Entry 3D85 (X-ray diffraction, 1.90 A resolution); this record covers chains A and C of the 4 polymer chains in the assembly.

Chain A:
Protein: FAB of antibody 7G10, light chain
Organism: Homo sapiens
Notes: fragment: light chain; antibody fragment or engineered binder
Sequence (214 residues; row label = number of the first residue in the row):
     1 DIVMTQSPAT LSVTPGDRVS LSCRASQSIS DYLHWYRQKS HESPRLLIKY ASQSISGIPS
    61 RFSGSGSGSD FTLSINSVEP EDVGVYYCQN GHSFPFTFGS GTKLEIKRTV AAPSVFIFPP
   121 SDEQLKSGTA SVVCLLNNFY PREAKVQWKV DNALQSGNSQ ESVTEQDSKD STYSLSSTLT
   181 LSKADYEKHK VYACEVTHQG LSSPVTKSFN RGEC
Unresolved in the structure: 214
Disulfide bonds: C23-C88, C134-C194

Chain C:
Protein: Interleukin-23 subunit p19
Organism: Homo sapiens
Notes: fragment: subunit p19
Reference sequence: Q9NPF7 (IL23A_HUMAN); residues 1-170 here correspond to UniProt positions 20-189 (UniProt number = residue number + 19)
Sequence (178 residues; each row starts with the number of its first residue):
     1 RAVPGGSSPA WTQCQQLSQK LCTLAWSAHP LVGHMDLREE GDEETTNDVP HIQCGDGCDP
    61 QGLRDNSQFC LQRIHQGLIF YEKLLGSDIF TGEPSLLPDS PVGQLHASLL GLSQLLQPEG
   121 HHWETQQIPS LSPSQPWQRL LLRFKILRSL QAFVAVAARV FAHGAATLSP GSHHHHHH
Unresolved in the structure: 1-8, 33-47, 119-130, 169-178
Disulfide bonds: C58-C70
Differences from the reference sequence: expression tag (171-178)

Chain A / chain C interface:
Contacting residue pairs (16):
  Y32(A) with P94(C), hydrophobic; P136(C); W137(C), hydrophobic; L140(C)
  Y50(A) with E93(C); P94(C)
  G91(A) with P136(C)
  H92(A) with P136(C); W137(C), hydrogen bond (backbone-backbone)
  S93(A) with Q135(C); W137(C)
  F94(A) with S134(C); Q135(C), hydrogen bond (backbone-side chain); P136(C); R139(C)
  F96(A) with P136(C), hydrophobic
Interface residues without a listed pair, chain C (10 interface residues in all): S95, P133

In short:
The interface between chain A and chain C involves 7 residues on one side and 10 on the other, with 2 hydrogen
bonds. Polar contacts include F94(A)-Q135(C) and H92(A)-W137(C).
Chain A is FAB of antibody 7G10, light chain and chain C is Interleukin-23 subunit p19, both from Homo
sapiens; the structure, Crystal structure of IL-23 in complex with neutralizing FAB, was determined by X-ray
diffraction (same publication as 3D87).
